1IWP - chains B and G of the 6 polymer chains in the assembly; structure by X-ray diffraction, 2.10 A resolution.

== Chain B ==
Molecule: Glycerol Dehydratase Beta subunit
Organism: Klebsiella pneumoniae
Notes: EC 4.2.1.30
UniProt: O08505 (O08505_KLEPN); numbering as in UniProt (aligned over 1-194)
Chain sequence (194 residues; row label = number of the first residue in the row):
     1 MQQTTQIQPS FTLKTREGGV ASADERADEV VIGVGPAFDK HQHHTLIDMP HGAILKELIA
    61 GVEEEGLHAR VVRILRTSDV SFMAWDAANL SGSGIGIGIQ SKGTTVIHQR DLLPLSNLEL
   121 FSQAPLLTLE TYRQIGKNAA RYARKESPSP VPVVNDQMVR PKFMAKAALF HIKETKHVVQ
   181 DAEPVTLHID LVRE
Unresolved in the structure: 1-10
Small-molecule neighbours: cobalamin (B12): Leu46, Asp79, Val80, Ser81, Lys102, Thr104, Val106, Leu115, Asn117, Leu120, Phe121, Ser122, Gln123, Ala124, Pro125, Asn155, Val159, Arg160, Phe163, Met164, Ala167

== Chain G ==
Molecule: Glycerol Dehydratase Gamma subunit
Organism: Klebsiella pneumoniae
Notes: EC 4.2.1.30
UniProt: Q59475 (Q59475_KLEPN); residue numbers follow UniProt; this construct covers 1-141
Chain sequence (141 residues; numbered 1 to 141; the number before each row is that of its first residue):
     1 MSEKTMRVQD YPLATRCPEH ILTPTGKPLT DITLEKVLSG EVGPQDVRIS RQTLEYQAQI
    61 AEQMQRHAVA RNFRRAAELI AIPDERILAI YNALRPFRSS QAELLAIADE LEHTWHATVN
   121 AAFVRESAEV YQQRHKLRKG S
Unresolved in the structure: 1-3

== Interface between chain B and chain G ==
Contacting residue pairs (5; chain B residue first):
  Leu113(B) with Asn92(G); Arg95(G)
  Pro114(B) with Arg98(G)
  Gln180(B) with Lys139(G)
  Asp181(B) with Lys139(G), salt bridge

== Overview ==
The chain B/chain G interface involves 4 residues from each chain, with 1 salt bridge. The salt-bridged pair
is Asp181(B)-Lys139(G). Bound to chain B: cobalamin.
Chain B is Glycerol Dehydratase Beta subunit and chain G is Glycerol Dehydratase Gamma subunit, both from
Klebsiella pneumoniae; the structure, Glycerol Dehydratase-cyanocobalamin Complex of Klebsiella pneumoniae,
was determined by X-ray diffraction.
